Entry 2EFU (X-ray diffraction, 2.30 A resolution); this record covers chain A.

Chain A:
Name: D-Amino acid amidase
Organism: Ochrobactrum anthropi
UniProtKB: Q9LCC8 (Q9LCC8_OCHAN); numbering as in UniProt (aligned over 1-363)
Amino-acid sequence (363 residues; numbered 1 to 363; the number before each row is that of its first residue):
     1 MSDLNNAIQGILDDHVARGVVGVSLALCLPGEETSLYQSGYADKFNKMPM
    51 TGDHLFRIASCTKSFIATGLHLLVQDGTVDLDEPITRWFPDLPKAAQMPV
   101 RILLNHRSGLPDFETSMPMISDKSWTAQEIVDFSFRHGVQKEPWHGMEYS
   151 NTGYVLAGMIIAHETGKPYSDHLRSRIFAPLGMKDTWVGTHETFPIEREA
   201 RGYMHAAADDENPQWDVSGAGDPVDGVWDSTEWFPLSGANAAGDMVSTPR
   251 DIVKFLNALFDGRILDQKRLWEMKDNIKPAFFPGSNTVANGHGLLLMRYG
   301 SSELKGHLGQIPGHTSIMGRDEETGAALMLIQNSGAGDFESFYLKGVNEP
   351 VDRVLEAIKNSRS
Not modelled in the structure: 1
Bound ions: barium ion site 1: Ser121, Asp122, Glu232, Trp233; barium ion site 2 near Glu211 (its only coordinating residue here); barium ion site 3: Ser301, Glu323 (shared with 1 residue of chain B); barium ion site 4: Asn360, Ser363
Residues lining bound ligands: phenylalanine (PHE): Ala59, Ser60, Phe113, Glu114, Met119, Tyr149, Asn151, Phe234, Gly238, Ala239, Ala242, Phe282, Leu308, Gly309, Gln310, Ile311

Summary:
Chain A binds phenylalanine. The barium ion site 1 is built by Ser121, Asp122, Glu232 and Trp233. Ser301 and
Glu323 coordinate barium ion site 3.
Chain A is D-Amino acid amidase (Ochrobactrum anthropi); the structure, The crystal structure of D-amino acid
amidase from Ochrobactrum anthropi SV3 complexed with L-phenylalanine, was determined by X-ray diffraction,
deposited together with 2EFX.
